PDB entry 5KKB | X-ray diffraction, 1.77 A resolution | chain A

# Chain A
Molecule: Mannosyl-oligosaccharide 1,2-alpha-mannosidase IA
From: Mus musculus
Notes: EC 3.2.1.113
UniProt: P45700 (MA1A1_MOUSE); numbering as in UniProt (aligned over 176-644)
Amino-acid sequence (469 residues; row label = number of the first residue in the row):
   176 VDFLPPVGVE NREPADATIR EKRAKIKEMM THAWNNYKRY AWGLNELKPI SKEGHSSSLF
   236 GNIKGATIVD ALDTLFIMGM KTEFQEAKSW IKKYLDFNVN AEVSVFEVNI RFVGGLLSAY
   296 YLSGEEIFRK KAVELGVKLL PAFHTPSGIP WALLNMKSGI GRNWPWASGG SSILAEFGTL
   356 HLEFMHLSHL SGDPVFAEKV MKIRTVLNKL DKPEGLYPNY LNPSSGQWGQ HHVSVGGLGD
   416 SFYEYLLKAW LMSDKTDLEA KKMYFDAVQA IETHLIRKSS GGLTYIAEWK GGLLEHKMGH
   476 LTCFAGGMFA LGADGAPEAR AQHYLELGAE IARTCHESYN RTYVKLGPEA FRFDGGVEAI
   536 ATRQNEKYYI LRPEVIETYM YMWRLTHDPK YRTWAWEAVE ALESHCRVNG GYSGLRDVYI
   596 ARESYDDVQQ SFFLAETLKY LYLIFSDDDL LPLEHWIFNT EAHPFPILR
Curated features (UniProtKB/Swiss-Prot):
  - active site: Glu524 (Proton donor)
  - binding site (Ca(2+)): Thr635
  - glycosylation: Asn515 (N-linked (GlcNAc...) asparagine)
Cystine bridges: Cys478-Cys510
Glycans and other covalent adducts: N-acetylglucosamine (NAG) linked to Asn515
Ion coordination: lanthanum (III) ion: Thr635 (together with alpha-D-mannopyranose)
What the authors report for this chain:
  - binding site for alpha-D-mannopyranose: His230, Ser232, Ser233, Glu351, Leu413, Asp415, Arg547, Glu549, Phe607, Glu611, Thr635, Glu636
  - binding site for beta-D-mannopyranose: Trp339
  - conformationally variable residues (side-chain flip): Trp341
  - mutagenesis - S279N/A327S/L328D/P340R/L413R/G474D/N540A/E541D, L413R: decreased catalytic activity

# Overview
N-acetylglucosamine is covalently linked to Asn515. UniProt lists active-site residue Glu524 and Ca2+-binding
residue Thr635. From the paper: a binding site for alpha-D-mannopyranose at His230, Ser232 and Ser233 among
others; S279N/A327S/L328D/P340R/L413R/G474D/N540A/E541D and L413R reduce catalytic activity.
Chain A is Mannosyl-oligosaccharide 1,2-alpha-mannosidase IA (Mus musculus); the structure, Structure of mouse
Golgi alpha-1,2-mannosidase IA and Man9GlcNAc2-PA complex, was determined by X-ray diffraction together with
5KIJ and 5KK7 from the same study.
